PDB entry 7QW6 | X-ray diffraction, 2.40 A resolution | chains A and Y of the 3 polymer chains in the assembly

# Chain A
Protein: Modification methylase BseCI
Source organism: Geobacillus stearothermophilus
Notes: EC 2.1.1.72
UniProtKB: P43423 (MTC1_GEOSE); residue numbers follow UniProt; this construct covers 1-579
Chain sequence (585 residues; numbered 1 to 585; the number before each row is that of its first residue):
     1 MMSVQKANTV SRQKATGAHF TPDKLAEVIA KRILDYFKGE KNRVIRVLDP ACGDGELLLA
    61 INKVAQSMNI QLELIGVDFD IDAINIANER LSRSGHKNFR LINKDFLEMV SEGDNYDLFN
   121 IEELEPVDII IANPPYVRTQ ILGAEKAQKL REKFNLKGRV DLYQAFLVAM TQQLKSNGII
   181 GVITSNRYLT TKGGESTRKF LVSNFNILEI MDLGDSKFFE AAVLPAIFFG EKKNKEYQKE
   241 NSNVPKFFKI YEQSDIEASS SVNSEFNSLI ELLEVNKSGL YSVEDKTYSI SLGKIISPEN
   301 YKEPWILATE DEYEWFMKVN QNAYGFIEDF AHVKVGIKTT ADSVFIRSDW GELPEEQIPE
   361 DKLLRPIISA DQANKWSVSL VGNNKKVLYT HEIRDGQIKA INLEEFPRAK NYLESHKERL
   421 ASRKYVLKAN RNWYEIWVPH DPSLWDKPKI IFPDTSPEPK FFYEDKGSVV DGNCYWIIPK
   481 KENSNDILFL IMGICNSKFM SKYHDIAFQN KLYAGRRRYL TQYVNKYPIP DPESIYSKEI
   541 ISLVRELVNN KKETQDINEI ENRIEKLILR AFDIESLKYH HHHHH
Unresolved in the structure: 1-8, 110-121, 577-585
Differences from the reference sequence: conflict Glu195 (Gly in P43423); expression tag (580-585)
Ligand contacts: S-adenosylhomocysteine (SAH): Thr16, Gly17, Ala18, His19, Phe20, Thr21, Asp49, Pro50, Ala51, Cys52, Gly53, Asp54, Glu56, Leu57, Val77, Asp78, Phe79, Asp80, Ala83, Lys104, Asp105, Phe106, Leu107, Asn133, Pro135, Leu162, Phe166

# Chain Y
Molecule: Hemimethylated DNA duplex
Sequence (10 nucleotides; each row starts with the number of its first residue):
    11 GCATCGXTCG
Modified positions: 6MA (N6-methyl-deoxy-adenosine-5'-monophosphate) at position 17

# How chain A and chain Y interact
Pairs across the interface - 37 pairs, chain A then chain Y:
  Arg138(A) - DG16(Y)  base contact
  Thr139(A) - DT18(Y)  phosphate contact
  Thr139(A) - DC19(Y)  phosphate contact
  Gln140(A) - DG16(Y)  base contact
  Gln140(A) - 6MA_17(Y)  base contact
  Gln140(A) - DT18(Y)  sugar contact
  Gly143(A) - DT18(Y)  phosphate contact
  Ala144(A) - DT18(Y)  hydrogen bond to the phosphate
  Ala144(A) - DC19(Y)  phosphate contact
  Ala147(A) - DC19(Y)  phosphate contact
  Arg151(A) - DC19(Y)  salt bridge to the phosphate
  Lys157(A) - DG20(Y)  phosphate contact
  Gly158(A) - DC19(Y)  sugar contact
  Gly158(A) - DG20(Y)  hydrogen bond to the phosphate
  Arg159(A) - DT18(Y)  hydrogen bond to the base
  Arg159(A) - DC19(Y)  hydrogen bond to the base
  Lys338(A) - DG16(Y)  hydrogen bond to the base
  Lys338(A) - 6MA_17(Y)  base contact
  Thr340(A) - DG16(Y)  phosphate contact
  Thr340(A) - 6MA_17(Y)  base contact
  Ala341(A) - DG16(Y)  hydrogen bond to the phosphate
  Asp342(A) - DC15(Y)  sugar contact
  Asp342(A) - DG16(Y)  hydrogen bond to the phosphate
  Ala370(A) - DT14(Y)  phosphate contact
  Tyr425(A) - DG16(Y)  phosphate contact
  Tyr425(A) - 6MA_17(Y)  hydrogen bond to the phosphate
  Tyr425(A) - DT18(Y)  base contact
  Trp437(A) - DT18(Y)  hydrogen bond to the base
  Thr455(A) - DA13(Y)  base contact
  Asn473(A) - DT14(Y)  phosphate contact
  Leu512(A) - DA13(Y)  base contact
  Leu512(A) - DT14(Y)  base contact
  Tyr513(A) - DC12(Y)  base contact
  Tyr513(A) - DA13(Y)  hydrogen bond to the base
  Ala514(A) - DC12(Y)  base contact
  Arg516(A) - DC12(Y)  sugar contact
  Arg516(A) - DA13(Y)  salt bridge to the phosphate
Interface residues without a listed pair, chain A (29 interface residues in all): Thr339, Arg419, Arg423, Asp454, Gly472, Arg518

# In short
29 residues of chain A face 9 of chain Y across their interface; the contacts include 10 hydrogen bonds and 2
salt bridges. Among the polar pairs are Arg159(A)-DT18(Y), Arg159(A)-DC19(Y) and Lys338(A)-DG16(Y). Ligands of
chain A: S-adenosylhomocysteine.
Here chain A is Modification methylase BseCI (Geobacillus stearothermophilus) and chain Y is Hemimethylated
DNA duplex. Entry 7QW6 (Adenine-specific DNA methyltransferase M.BseCI complexed with AdoHcy and cognate
hemimethylated DNA duplex) was determined by X-ray diffraction.
